4Y69 - chains O and P of the 30 polymer chains in the assembly; structure by X-ray diffraction, 2.90 A resolution.

[Chain O]
Protein: Proteasome subunit alpha type-2
Organism: Saccharomyces cerevisiae (strain ATCC 204508 / S288c)
Notes: EC 3.4.25.1
UniProtKB: P23639 (PSA2_YEAST); residue numbers follow UniProt; this construct covers 1-250
Chain sequence (250 residues; numbered 1 to 250; the number before each row is that of its first residue):
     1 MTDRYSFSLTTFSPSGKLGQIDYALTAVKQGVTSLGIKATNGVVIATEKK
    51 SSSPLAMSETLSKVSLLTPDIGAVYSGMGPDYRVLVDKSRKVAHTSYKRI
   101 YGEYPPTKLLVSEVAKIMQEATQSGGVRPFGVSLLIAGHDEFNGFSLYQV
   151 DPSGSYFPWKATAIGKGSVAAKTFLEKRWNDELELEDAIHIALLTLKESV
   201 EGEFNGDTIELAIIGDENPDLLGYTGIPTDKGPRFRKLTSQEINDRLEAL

[Chain P]
Protein: Proteasome subunit alpha type-3
Organism: Saccharomyces cerevisiae (strain ATCC 204508 / S288c)
Notes: EC 3.4.25.1
UniProtKB: P23638 (PSA3_YEAST); residues 0-257 here correspond to UniProt positions 1-258 (UniProt number = residue number + 1)
Chain sequence (258 residues; numbered 0 to 257; the number before each row is that of its first residue; numbering starts at 0):
     0 MGSRRYDSRTTIFSPEGRLYQVEYALESISHAGTAIGIMASDGIVLAAER
    50 KVTSTLLEQDTSTEKLYKLNDKIAVAVAGLTADAEILINTARIHAQNYLK
   100 TYNEDIPVEILVRRLSDIKQGYTQHGGLRPFGVSFIYAGYDDRYGYQLYT
   150 SNPSGNYTGWKAISVGANTSAAQTLLQMDYKDDMKVDDAIELALKTLSKT
   200 TDSSALTYDRLEFATIRKGANDGEVYQKIFKPQEIKDILVKTGITKKDED
   250 EEADEDMK
Unresolved in the structure: 0, 245-257

[Interface between chain O and chain P]
Residue-residue contacts (63):
  R4(O) with S2(P), hydrogen bond (backbone-side chain)
  Y5(O) with S2(P); Y5(P)
  S6(O) with G125(P); L127(P)
  F7(O) with S2(P); Y5(P); D6(P); G126(P)
  S8(O) with G126(P), hydrogen bond (backbone-backbone); L127(P); R128(P), hydrogen bond (side chain-backbone)
  T10(O) with R128(P)
  T11(O) with S7(P); T9(P); Q20(P)
  F12(O) with Q20(P); Y23(P); A24(P), hydrophobic; R128(P); P129(P); G131(P)
  S13(O) with Y23(P)
  P14(O) with Y23(P), hydrophobic; E26(P)
  S15(O) with E26(P)
  G16(O) with Y23(P); E26(P); S27(P), hydrogen bond (backbone-side chain)
  L18(O) with R128(P)
  K38(O) with E57(P), salt bridge
  S112(O) with E84(P)
  K116(O) with I85(P)
  Q119(O) with A81(P); D82(P), hydrogen bond; I85(P); R128(P)
  T122(O) with R128(P), hydrogen bond (backbone-side chain)
  Q123(O) with Y121(P); L127(P); R128(P), hydrogen bond (side chain-backbone); P129(P); F130(P)
  G125(O) with L127(P)
  S153(O) with A81(P)
  G154(O) with A81(P)
  S155(O) with A81(P)
  Y156(O) with E84(P), hydrogen bond
  F157(O) with L56(P), hydrophobic
  P158(O) with L56(P); E57(P), hydrogen bond (backbone-backbone); T60(P); S61(P)
  W159(O) with S53(P); L55(P); L56(P)
  K160(O) with T54(P), hydrogen bond (side chain-backbone); L55(P), hydrogen bond (backbone-backbone); L56(P); E57(P)
  A161(O) with L55(P)
  L175(O) with L55(P), hydrophobic
  E176(O) with T54(P)
Interface residues without a listed pair, chain O (35 interface residues in all): L9, S124, Y148, W179
Interface residues without a listed pair, chain P (32 interface residues in all): H30, L79, T80

[In short]
Chain O and chain P form an interface of 35 and 32 residues respectively, with 11 hydrogen bonds and 1 salt
bridge. Among the polar pairs are K38(O)-E57(P), R4(O)-S2(P) and S8(O)-R128(P).
Chain O is Proteasome subunit alpha type-2 and chain P is Proteasome subunit alpha type-3, both from
Saccharomyces cerevisiae (strain ATCC 204508 / S288c); the structure, Yeast 20S proteasome in complex with
Ac-PAD-ep, was determined by X-ray diffraction, deposited together with 4Y6A, 4Y6V, 4Y6Z, 4Y70, 4Y74, 4Y75 and
34 further entries.
